PDB entry 6JBY | X-ray diffraction, 1.60 A resolution | chain A

Chain A:
Name: Hnl isoenzyme 5
Organism: Prunus dulcis
Notes: EC 4.1.2.10
Amino-acid sequence (542 residues; row label = number of the first residue in the row; numbers below 1 keep their minus sign (Glu-9 is residue -9)):
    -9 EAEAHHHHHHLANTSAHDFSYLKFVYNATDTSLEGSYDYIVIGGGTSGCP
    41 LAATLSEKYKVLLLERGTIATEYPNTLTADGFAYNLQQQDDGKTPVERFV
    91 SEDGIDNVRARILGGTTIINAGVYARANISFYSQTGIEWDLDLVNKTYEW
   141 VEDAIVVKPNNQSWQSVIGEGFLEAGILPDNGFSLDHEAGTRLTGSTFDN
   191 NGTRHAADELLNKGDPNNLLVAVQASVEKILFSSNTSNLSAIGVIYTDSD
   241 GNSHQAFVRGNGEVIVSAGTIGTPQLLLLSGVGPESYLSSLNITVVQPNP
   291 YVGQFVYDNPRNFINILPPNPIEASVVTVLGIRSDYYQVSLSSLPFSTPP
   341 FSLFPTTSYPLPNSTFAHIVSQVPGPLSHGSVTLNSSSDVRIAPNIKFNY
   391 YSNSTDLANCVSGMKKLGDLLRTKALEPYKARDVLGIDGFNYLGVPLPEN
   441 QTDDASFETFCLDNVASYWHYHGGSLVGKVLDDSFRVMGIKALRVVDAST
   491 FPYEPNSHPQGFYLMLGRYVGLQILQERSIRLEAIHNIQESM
Not modelled in the structure: -9 to -2, 520-532
Disulfide bonds: Cys400-Cys451
Covalently attached groups: N-acetylglucosamine (NAG) linked to Asn17, Asn118, Asn135, Asn282, Asn375, Asn393
Small-molecule neighbours: FAD (flavin-adenine dinucleotide): Ile32, Gly33, Gly34, Gly35, Thr36, Ser37, Leu54, Glu55, Arg56, Val98, Arg99, Ala100, Arg101, Ile102, Gly105, Thr106, Thr107, Ile109, Asn110, Ala111, Gly112, Val113, Ala215, Ser216, Val217, Ser257, Ala258, Gly259, Thr260, Gly262, Val380, Trp459, His460, Asp487, Ala488, His498, Pro499, Gln500, Gly501

Overview:
Ligands of chain A: flavin-adenine dinucleotide. N-acetylglucosamine is covalently linked to Asn17, Asn118,
Asn135, Asn282, Asn375 and Asn393.
Chain A is Hnl isoenzyme 5 (Prunus dulcis); the structure, Crystal structure of endo-deglycosylated
hydroxynitrile lyase isozyme 5 of Prunus communis, was determined by X-ray diffraction (same publication as
6LQY and 6LR8).
